1PVQ - chains D and B of the 4 polymer chains in the assembly; structure by X-ray diffraction, 2.75 A resolution.

[Chain D]
Molecule: 34-nt DNA strand
Sequence (34 nucleotides; row label = number of the first residue in the row):
     1 ATAACTCTAT ATAGCATACA TTATATAGAG TTAT
Differences from the reference sequence: engineered mutation DC7 (Dt20 in M10494), DT8 (Dc21 in M10494), DA9 (Dg22 in M10494), DT26 (Dc39 in M10494), DA27 (Dg40 in M10494), DG28 (Da41 in M10494)

[Chain B]
Name: Recombinase cre
Organism: Escherichia phage P1
Reference sequence: P06956 (RECR_BPP1); residue numbers follow UniProt; this construct covers 2-343
Sequence (349 residues; each row starts with the number of its first residue; numbers below 1 keep their minus sign (Met-5 is residue -5)):
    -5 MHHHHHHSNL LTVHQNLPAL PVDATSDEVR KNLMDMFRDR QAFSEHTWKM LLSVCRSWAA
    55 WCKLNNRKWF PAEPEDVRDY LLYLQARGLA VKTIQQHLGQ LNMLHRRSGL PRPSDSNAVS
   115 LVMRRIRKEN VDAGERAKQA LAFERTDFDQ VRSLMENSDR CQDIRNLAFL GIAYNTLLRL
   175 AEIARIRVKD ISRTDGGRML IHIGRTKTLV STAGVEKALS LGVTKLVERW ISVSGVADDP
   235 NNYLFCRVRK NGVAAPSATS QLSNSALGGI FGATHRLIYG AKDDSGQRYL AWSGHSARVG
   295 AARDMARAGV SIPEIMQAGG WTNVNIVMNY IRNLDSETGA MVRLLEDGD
Not modelled in the structure: -5 to 18, 328-331, 342-343
Differences from the reference sequence: initiating methionine (-5); expression tag (-4 to 1); engineered mutation Leu174 (Ile in P06956), Asn258 (Thr in P06956), Ser259 (Arg in P06956), Gly262 (Glu in P06956), Gly266 (Glu in P06956)
UniProt features mapped onto this chain:
  - active site: Arg173, His289, Arg292, Trp315, Tyr324 (O-(3'-phospho-DNA)-tyrosine intermediate)
Reported in the primary citation:
  - binding site for the 34-nt DNA strand: Ser259
  - binding site for the 34-nt DNA strand (chain D): Asn258, Ser259

[How chain D and chain B interact]
Residue-residue contacts (45):
  DT17(D) with Arg121(B), hydrogen bond to the phosphate
  DA18(D) with Arg118(B), phosphate contact; Arg121(B), salt bridge to the phosphate
  DC19(D) with Arg106(B), salt bridge to the phosphate
  DA20(D) with Arg100(B), phosphate contact; Arg106(B), salt bridge to the phosphate
  DT21(D) with Thr41(B), sugar contact; Met97(B), phosphate contact; Arg100(B), salt bridge to the phosphate; Arg101(B), salt bridge to the phosphate
  DT22(D) with Ala36(B), phosphate contact; Phe37(B), phosphate contact; Ser38(B), hydrogen bond to the phosphate; Thr41(B), hydrogen bond to the phosphate; Gln90(B), base contact; Gln94(B), base contact; Lys201(B), base contact
  DA23(D) with Ser38(B), hydrogen bond to the phosphate; His40(B), base contact; Met44(B), base contact; Gln90(B), base contact; Arg199(B), salt bridge to the phosphate; Thr200(B), phosphate contact; Lys201(B), sugar contact
  DT24(D) with His40(B), base contact; Lys43(B), hydrogen bond to the base; Arg173(B), phosphate contact; Leu174(B), hydrogen bond to the phosphate; Ala175(B), hydrogen bond to the phosphate; Asn258(B), hydrogen bond to the phosphate; His289(B), sugar contact
  DA25(D) with Leu174(B), phosphate contact; Arg282(B), hydrogen bond to the base; Tyr283(B), sugar contact; Ser287(B), hydrogen bond to the phosphate; Gly288(B), hydrogen bond to the phosphate; His289(B), hydrogen bond to the phosphate
  DT26(D) with Arg282(B), phosphate contact; Tyr283(B), hydrogen bond to the phosphate; Ser287(B), phosphate contact
  DA27(D) with Lys276(B), salt bridge to the phosphate
  DT32(D) with Arg243(B), hydrogen bond to the base
  DA33(D) with Arg243(B), hydrogen bond to the sugar
  DT34(D) with Lys244(B), hydrogen bond to the base; Asn245(B), phosphate contact
Other interface residues (no listed pair), chain B (35 interface residues in all): Gly93, Ser108, Ala134, Leu284

[In short]
Chain D and chain B form an interface of 14 and 35 residues respectively; the contacts include 16 hydrogen
bonds and 7 salt bridges. Polar pairs include DT24(D)-Lys43(B), DA25(D)-Arg282(B) and DT32(D)-Arg243(B). From
the paper: a binding site for the 34-nt DNA strand (chain D) at Asn258(B) and Ser259(B); a binding site for
the 34-nt DNA strand at Ser259(B).
Here chain D is a 34-nt DNA strand and chain B is Recombinase cre (Escherichia phage P1). Entry 1PVQ (Basis
for a switch in substrate specificity: crystal structure of selected variant of cre site-specific recombinase
...) was determined by X-ray diffraction (same publication as 1PVP and 1PVR).
